8TMZ - chains H and L of the 3 polymer chains in the assembly; structure by X-ray diffraction, 1.80 A resolution.

== Chain H ==
Molecule: Neutralizing antibody CHM-27 Heavy Chain
From: Macaca mulatta
Notes: antibody fragment or engineered binder
Amino-acid sequence (217 residues; numbered 1 to 217; the number before each row is that of its first residue):
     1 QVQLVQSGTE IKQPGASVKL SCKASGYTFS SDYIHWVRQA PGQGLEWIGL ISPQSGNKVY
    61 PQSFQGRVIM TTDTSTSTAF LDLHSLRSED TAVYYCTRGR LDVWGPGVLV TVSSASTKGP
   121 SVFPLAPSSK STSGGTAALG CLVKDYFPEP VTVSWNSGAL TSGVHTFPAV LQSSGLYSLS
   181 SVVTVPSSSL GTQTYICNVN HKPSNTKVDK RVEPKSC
Unresolved in the structure: 1, 129-134, 216-217
Cystine bridges: C22-C96, C141-C197

== Chain L ==
Molecule: Neutralizing antibody CHM-27 Light Chain
From: Macaca mulatta
Notes: antibody fragment or engineered binder
Amino-acid sequence (216 residues; numbered 0 to 215; the number before each row is that of its first residue; numbering starts at 0):
     0 QSVLTQPPSV SAAPGQKVTI SCSGSSSNIA RSYVSWHHHV PGTAPKVLIY GTNNRPSGVS
    60 DRFSGSKSGT SAFLAITGLQ TGDEGDYYCG TWDTSLSAVL FGGGTRLTVL GQPKAAPSVT
   120 LFPPSSEELQ ANKATLVCLI SDFYPGAVTV AWKADSSPVK AGVETTTPSK QSNNKYAASS
   180 YLSLTPEQWK SHRSYSCQVT HEGSTVEKTV APTECS
Unresolved in the structure: 0, 213-215
Cystine bridges: C21-C88, C137-C196

== How chain H and chain L interact ==
Pairs across the interface - 56 pairs, chain H then chain L:
  H35(H) - V98(L)
  V37(H) - F100(L)  hydrophobic
  Q39(H) - H38(L)  hydrogen bond
  Q39(H) - P44(L)
  Q39(H) - Y87(L)  hydrogen bond
  Q43(H) - Y87(L)
  G44(H) - Y87(L)
  L45(H) - Y87(L)
  L45(H) - F100(L)
  W47(H) - A97(L)  hydrophobic
  W47(H) - V98(L)
  V59(H) - S96(L)
  Y95(H) - A43(L)
  Y95(H) - P44(L)
  R100(H) - Y49(L)
  L101(H) - H36(L)
  L101(H) - V46(L)
  L101(H) - F100(L)  hydrophobic
  D102(H) - V46(L)
  D102(H) - Y49(L)
  W104(H) - H36(L)
  W104(H) - V46(L)
  F123(H) - S124(L)
  F123(H) - E127(L)
  P124(H) - S124(L)
  P124(H) - E126(L)
  L125(H) - F121(L)  hydrophobic
  L125(H) - V136(L)  hydrophobic
  A126(H) - F121(L)
  A138(H) - F121(L)
  L142(H) - Y180(L)  hydrophobic
  K144(H) - E127(L)  salt bridge
  K144(H) - K132(L)
  K144(H) - T134(L)
  H165(H) - Q170(L)
  H165(H) - A176(L)
  F167(H) - L138(L)  hydrophobic
  F167(H) - I139(L)
  F167(H) - A176(L)  hydrophobic
  F167(H) - A177(L)
  F167(H) - S178(L)
  P168(H) - T165(L)
  P168(H) - S168(L)
  V170(H) - E163(L)
  V170(H) - T165(L)
  V170(H) - Y180(L)  hydrophobic
  L171(H) - E163(L)
  Q172(H) - E163(L)
  S173(H) - E163(L)
  L179(H) - Y180(L)
  S180(H) - V136(L)
  S180(H) - L138(L)
  S180(H) - Y180(L)  hydrogen bond
  V182(H) - F121(L)  hydrophobic
  V182(H) - L138(L)  hydrophobic
  K210(H) - E126(L)  salt bridge
Interface residues without a listed pair, chain H (41 interface residues in all): E46, L50, P61, P106, V122, L139, G140, A169, S178, K215
Interface residues without a listed pair, chain L (37 interface residues in all): S34, T42, P55, W91, T119, P122, P123, S140, T164

== Summary ==
Chain H and chain L form an interface of 41 and 37 residues respectively; the contacts include 3 hydrogen
bonds and 2 salt bridges. Polar pairs include K144(H)-E127(L), K210(H)-E126(L) and Q39(H)-H38(L).
Here chain H is Neutralizing antibody CHM-27 Heavy Chain and chain L is Neutralizing antibody CHM-27 Light
Chain, both from Macaca mulatta. Entry 8TMZ (Crystal structure of MERS-CoV spike stem helix peptide in complex
with neutralizing antibody CHM-27) was determined by X-ray diffraction.
